Entry 3DRO (X-ray diffraction, 3.90 A resolution); this record covers chains A and P of the 3 polymer chains in the assembly.

[Chain A]
Name: 2F5 Fab light chain
Source organism: Homo sapiens
Notes: antibody fragment or engineered binder
Chain sequence (214 residues; each row starts with the number of its first residue):
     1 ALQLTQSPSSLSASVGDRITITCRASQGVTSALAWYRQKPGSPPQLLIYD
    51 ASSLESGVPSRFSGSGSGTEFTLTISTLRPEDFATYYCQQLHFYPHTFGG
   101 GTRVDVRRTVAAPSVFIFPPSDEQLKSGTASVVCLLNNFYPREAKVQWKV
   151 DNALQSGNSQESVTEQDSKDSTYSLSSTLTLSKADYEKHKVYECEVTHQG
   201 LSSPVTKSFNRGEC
Not modelled in the structure: 214
Disulfides: Cys23-Cys88, Cys134-Cys194

[Chain P]
Name: ELLELDKWASLWN gp41 peptide
Reference sequence: Q5S532 (Q5S532_9HIV1); residues 0-12 here correspond to UniProt positions 649-661 (UniProt number = residue number + 649)
Chain sequence (13 residues; each row starts with the number of its first residue; numbering starts at 0):
     0 ELLELDKWASLWN
Not modelled in the structure: 0-1, 9-12

[Chain A / chain P interface]
Residue-residue contacts - 11 pairs, chain A then chain P:
  Leu91(A) - Asp5(P)
  His92(A) - Leu4(P)
  His92(A) - Asp5(P)  hydrogen bond (backbone-backbone)
  His92(A) - Ala8(P)
  Phe93(A) - Leu2(P)  hydrophobic
  Phe93(A) - Glu3(P)
  Phe93(A) - Leu4(P)  hydrophobic
  Tyr94(A) - Glu3(P)  hydrogen bond (backbone-backbone)
  Tyr94(A) - Leu4(P)
  Tyr94(A) - Asp5(P)  hydrogen bond
  His96(A) - Asp5(P)
Also at the interface, not in a pair above, chain A (7 interface residues in all): Ala1, Gln27
Also at the interface, not in a pair above, chain P (6 interface residues in all): Lys6

[In short]
Chain A and chain P form an interface of 7 and 6 residues respectively, with 3 hydrogen bonds. Among the polar
pairs are Tyr94(A)-Asp5(P), His92(A)-Asp5(P) and Tyr94(A)-Glu3(P).
Here chain A is 2F5 Fab light chain (Homo sapiens) and chain P is ELLELDKWASLWN gp41 peptide. Entry 3DRO
(Crystal structure of the HIV-1 Cross Neutralizing Antibody 2F5 in complex with gp41 Peptide ELLELDKWASLWN
grown ...) was determined by X-ray diffraction (same publication as 2P8L, 2P8M, 2P8P, 2PR4, 3D0V and 3DRQ).
